Entry 7YF3 (X-ray diffraction, 3.43 A resolution); this record covers chains A and C.

[Chain A]
Name: Protein-L-histidine N-pros-methyltransferase
Source organism: Homo sapiens
Notes: EC 2.1.1.-
UniProtKB: Q9H1A3 (METL9_HUMAN); residue numbers follow UniProt; this construct covers 46-318
Amino-acid sequence (275 residues; each row starts with the number of its first residue):
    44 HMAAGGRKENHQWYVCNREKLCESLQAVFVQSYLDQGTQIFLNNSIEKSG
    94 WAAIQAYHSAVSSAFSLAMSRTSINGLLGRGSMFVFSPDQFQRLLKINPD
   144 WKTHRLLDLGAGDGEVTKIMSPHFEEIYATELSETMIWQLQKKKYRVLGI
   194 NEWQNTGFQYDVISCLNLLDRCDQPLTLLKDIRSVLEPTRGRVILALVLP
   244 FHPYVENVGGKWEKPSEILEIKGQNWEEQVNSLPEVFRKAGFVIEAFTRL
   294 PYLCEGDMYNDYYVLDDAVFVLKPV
Unresolved in the structure: 44-54
Sequence notes: expression tag (44-45); engineered mutation Ala95 (Leu in Q9H1A3), Ala96 (Phe in Q9H1A3), Ala99 (Leu in Q9H1A3), Ala103 (Phe in Q9H1A3), Ala107 (Val in Q9H1A3), Ala111 (Phe in Q9H1A3)
Ligand contacts: S-adenosylhomocysteine (SAH): Thr115, Met126, Val128, Leu152, Gly153, Ala154, Gly155, Val159, Thr173, Glu174, Leu175, Ser176, Ile193, Leu209, Asn210, Leu211, Arg214, Cys215, Tyr295
UniProt features mapped onto this chain:
  - binding site (S-adenosyl-L-homocysteine): Glu174, Asn210, Tyr295
From the paper describing this entry:
  - catalytic residues: Asp213 (proposed by the authors, not directly observed)
  - mutagenesis - E174A, Y306A/L308A: abolished catalytic activity
  - specificity-determining residues: Gly124 (proposed by the authors, not directly observed)

[Chain C]
Name: S100A9 peptide
Amino-acid sequence (11 residues; row label = number of the first residue in the row; numbers below 1 keep their minus sign (Arg-5 is residue -5)):
    -5 RGHGHSHGKGS
Unresolved in the structure: -5 to -4, 3-5

[How chain A and chain C interact]
Residue-residue contacts (24; chain A residue first):
  Ser105(A) - His-3(C)
  Asn118(A) - Ser0(C)
  Arg123(A) - His-3(C)  hydrogen bond
  Arg123(A) - Ser0(C)
  Gly124(A) - Ser0(C)  hydrogen bond (backbone-side chain)
  Met126(A) - Ser0(C)
  Asn210(A) - His1(C)
  Asp213(A) - His1(C)  salt bridge
  Arg214(A) - His1(C)  hydrogen bond (side chain-backbone)
  Val241(A) - His1(C)
  Tyr247(A) - His1(C)
  Tyr247(A) - Gly2(C)
  Tyr295(A) - His-1(C)  hydrogen bond (backbone-side chain)
  Tyr295(A) - His1(C)
  Cys297(A) - His-1(C)
  Cys297(A) - Ser0(C)  hydrogen bond
  Asp300(A) - His-3(C)  hydrogen bond (side chain-backbone)
  Asp300(A) - Gly-2(C)  hydrogen bond (side chain-backbone)
  Tyr302(A) - His-3(C)
  Tyr306(A) - Gly-2(C)
  Tyr306(A) - His-1(C)
  Val307(A) - His-1(C)
  Leu308(A) - His-1(C)
  Leu308(A) - His1(C)
Other interface residues (no listed pair), chain A (19 interface residues in all): His101, Ser102

[In short]
19 residues of chain A face 6 of chain C across their interface, with 7 hydrogen bonds and 1 salt bridge.
Polar pairs include Asp213(A)-His1(C), Arg123(A)-His-3(C) and Gly124(A)-Ser0(C). Ligands of chain A:
S-adenosylhomocysteine. From the paper: the catalytic residue Asp213(A); E174A and Y306A/L308A of chain A
abolish catalytic activity.
Here chain A is Protein-L-histidine N-pros-methyltransferase (Homo sapiens) and chain C is S100A9 peptide.
Entry 7YF3 (Crystal structure of METTL9 in complex with unmethylated S100A9 peptide and SAH) was determined by
X-ray diffraction (same publication as 7Y9C, 7YF2 and 7YF4).
